Entry 1RLB (X-ray diffraction, 3.10 A resolution); this record covers chains C and E of the 6 polymer chains in the assembly.

Chain C:
Molecule: Transthyretin
Organism: Homo sapiens
UniProt: P02766 (TTHY_HUMAN); residues 1-127 here = UniProt positions 1-127
Amino-acid sequence (127 residues; each row starts with the number of its first residue):
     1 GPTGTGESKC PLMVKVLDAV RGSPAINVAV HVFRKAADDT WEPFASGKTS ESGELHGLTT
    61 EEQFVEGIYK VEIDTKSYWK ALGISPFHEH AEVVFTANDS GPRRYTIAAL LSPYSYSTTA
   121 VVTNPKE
Disordered / not traced: 1-4
Curated features (UniProtKB/Swiss-Prot):
  - binding site (L-thyroxine): Lys35
  - modified residue: Glu62 (4-carboxyglutamate)
  - natural variant: Asp38 (D38E: In AMYLD1; D38G: In AMYLD1), Glu62 (E62D: In AMYLD1; E62G: In AMYLD1), Phe64 (F64S: In AMYLD1), Gly67 (G67A: In AMYLD1; G67E: In AMYLD1; G67R: In AMYLD1; G67V: In AMYLD1), Ala91 (V91A: In AMYLD1; this construct carries the variant), Val93 (I93V: In AMYLD1; this construct carries the variant), Ser117 (A117S: In AMYLD1; this construct carries the variant)

Chain E:
Molecule: Retinol binding protein
Organism: Gallus gallus
UniProt: P02753 (RETB_HUMAN); residues 1-174 here correspond to UniProt positions 17-190 (UniProt number = residue number + 16)
Amino-acid sequence (174 residues; numbered 1 to 174; the number before each row is that of its first residue):
     1 ERDCRVSSFR VKENFDKARF AGTWYAMAKK DPEGLFLQDN IVAEFSVDEN GHMSATAKGR
    61 VRLLNNWDVC ADMVGTFTDT EDPAKFKMKY WGVASFLQKG NDDHWIIDTD YETFAVQYSC
   121 RLLNLDGTCA DSYSFVFARD PSGFSPQVQK IVRQRQEELC LARQYRLIPH NGYC
Disulfides: Cys4-Cys160, Cys70-Cys174, Cys120-Cys129
Construct notes: conflict Ala21 (Ser37 in P02753), Asn50 (Thr66 in P02753), His52 (Gln68 in P02753), Ile107 (Val123 in P02753), Glu112 (Asp128 in P02753), Phe114 (Tyr130 in P02753), Ala138 (Ser154 in P02753), Ser142 (Asn158 in P02753), Phe144 (Leu160 in P02753), Ser145 (Pro161 in P02753), Gln147 (Glu163 in P02753), Val148 (Ala164 in P02753), Pro169 (Val185 in P02753)

How chain C and chain E interact:
Contacting residue pairs (7; chain C residue first):
  Arg21(C) with Trp67(E); Phe96(E)
  Leu82(C) with Trp67(E)
  Gly83(C) with Asn66(E); Trp67(E)
  Ile84(C) with Asn65(E); Trp67(E), hydrophobic
Also at the interface, not in a pair above, chain C (6 interface residues in all): Val20, Pro113
Also at the interface, not in a pair above, chain E (5 interface residues in all): Ser95

Overview:
Chain C and chain E form an interface of 6 and 5 residues respectively. From UniProt: L-thyroxine-binding
residue Lys35(C) on chain C.
Here chain C is Transthyretin (Homo sapiens) and chain E is Retinol binding protein (Gallus gallus). Entry
1RLB (Retinol binding protein complexed with transthyretin) was determined by X-ray diffraction.
